PDB entry 4UR0 | X-ray diffraction, 1.80 A resolution | chains A and B

# Chain A (and B)
Name: Tetrachloroethene reductive dehalogenase catalytic subunit pcea
From: Sulfurospirillum multivorans
Notes: EC 1.97.1.8; chain B of this document is another copy of the same molecule, construct and numbering; everything in this record applies to it too
UniProt: W6EQP0 (W6EQP0_SULMU); residues 1-464 here correspond to UniProt positions 38-501 (UniProt number = residue number + 37)
Chain sequence (464 residues; row label = number of the first residue in the row):
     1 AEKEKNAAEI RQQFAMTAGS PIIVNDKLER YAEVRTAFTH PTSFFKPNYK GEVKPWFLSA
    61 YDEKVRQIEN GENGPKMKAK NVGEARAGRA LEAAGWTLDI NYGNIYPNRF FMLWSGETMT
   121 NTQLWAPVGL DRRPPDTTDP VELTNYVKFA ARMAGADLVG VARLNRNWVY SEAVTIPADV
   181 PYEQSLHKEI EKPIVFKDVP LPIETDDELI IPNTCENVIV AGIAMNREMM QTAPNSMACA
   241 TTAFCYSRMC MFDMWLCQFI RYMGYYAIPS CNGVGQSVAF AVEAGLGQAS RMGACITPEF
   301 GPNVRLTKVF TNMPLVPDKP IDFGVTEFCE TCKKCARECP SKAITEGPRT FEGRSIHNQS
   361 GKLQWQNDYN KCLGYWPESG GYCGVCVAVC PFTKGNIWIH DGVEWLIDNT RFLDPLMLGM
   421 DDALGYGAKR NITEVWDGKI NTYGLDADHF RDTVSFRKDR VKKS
Disordered / not traced: 418-430, 463-464 (chain B: 1-4, 412-430, 462-464)
Ion coordination: 4Fe-4S cluster Fe site 1: C329, C332, C335, C390; 4Fe-4S cluster Fe site 2: C339, C372, C383, C386
Residues lining bound ligands:
  - benzamidine (BEN): T39, P41, F44, F45, L186, E189
  - norpseudo-b12 (BVQ): I22, Y31, R35, T36, A37, F38, Y170, T242, Y246, M249, N272, G273, G275, Q276, S277, V278, A279, A289, M292, G293, A294, C295, P302, V304, R305, L306, K308, I344, H357, N358, Q359, K362, Q364, Y369, C372, L373, W376, Y382, G384, C386, V387
  - 4Fe-4S cluster (SF4), molecule 1: S290, R291, M292, I296, C329, C332, K333, K334, C335, C390, P391, F392, F412
  - 4Fe-4S cluster (SF4), molecule 2: C339, P340, S341, A343, I344, C372, Y375, W376, Y382, C383, G384, V385, C386

# Chain A / chain B interface
Residue-residue contacts (208):
  Y61(A) - L124(B)  hydrogen bond (side chain-backbone)
  Y61(A) - W125(B)
  Y61(A) - P127(B)  hydrophobic
  Y61(A) - V128(B)  hydrophobic
  K64(A) - W125(B)
  V65(A) - V128(B)
  I68(A) - L130(B)  hydrophobic
  I68(A) - R133(B)
  E69(A) - R133(B)  salt bridge
  V82(A) - R133(B)
  V82(A) - D136(B)
  G83(A) - D136(B)
  G83(A) - T137(B)
  E84(A) - Y146(B)
  R86(A) - L130(B)  hydrogen bond (side chain-backbone)
  R86(A) - R133(B)  hydrogen bond (side chain-backbone)
  R86(A) - P134(B)  hydrogen bond (side chain-backbone)
  R86(A) - P135(B)
  R86(A) - D136(B)  salt bridge
  R86(A) - Y262(B)  hydrogen bond (side chain-backbone)
  R86(A) - M263(B)  hydrogen bond (side chain-backbone)
  R86(A) - G264(B)
  A87(A) - Y146(B)  hydrophobic
  A87(A) - F259(B)
  A87(A) - M263(B)  hydrophobic
  R89(A) - L130(B)
  A90(A) - F259(B)
  A90(A) - Y262(B)  hydrophobic
  A90(A) - M263(B)  hydrophobic
  L91(A) - A150(B)  hydrophobic
  L91(A) - F259(B)
  E92(A) - W125(B)
  A93(A) - N121(B)  hydrogen bond (backbone-side chain)
  A93(A) - W125(B)  hydrophobic
  A93(A) - L130(B)  hydrophobic
  A93(A) - Y262(B)  hydrophobic
  A94(A) - W255(B)
  A94(A) - Q258(B)
  A94(A) - F259(B)
  A94(A) - Y262(B)
  G95(A) - W255(B)  hydrogen bond (backbone-side chain)
  W96(A) - N121(B)
  W96(A) - W125(B)
  T97(A) - M119(B)
  T97(A) - N121(B)
  T97(A) - M251(B)
  T97(A) - M254(B)
  T97(A) - Q258(B)
  L98(A) - M251(B)  hydrophobic
  L98(A) - M254(B)  hydrophobic
  I100(A) - T120(B)
  N101(A) - L124(B)
  Y102(A) - L124(B)  hydrophobic
  Y102(A) - W125(B)  hydrogen bond
  M119(A) - T97(B)
  T120(A) - I100(B)
  T120(A) - Y182(B)
  N121(A) - A93(B)  hydrogen bond (side chain-backbone)
  N121(A) - W96(B)
  N121(A) - T97(B)
  Q123(A) - Y182(B)
  Q123(A) - E183(B)
  L124(A) - Y61(B)  hydrogen bond (backbone-side chain)
  L124(A) - N101(B)
  L124(A) - Y102(B)  hydrophobic
  L124(A) - Y182(B)
  W125(A) - Y61(B)
  W125(A) - K64(B)
  W125(A) - E92(B)
  W125(A) - A93(B)  hydrophobic
  W125(A) - W96(B)
  W125(A) - Y102(B)  hydrogen bond
  W125(A) - Y382(B)
  P127(A) - Y61(B)  hydrophobic
  V128(A) - Y61(B)  hydrophobic
  V128(A) - V65(B)
  L130(A) - I68(B)  hydrophobic
  L130(A) - R86(B)  hydrogen bond (backbone-side chain)
  L130(A) - R89(B)
  L130(A) - A90(B)  hydrophobic
  L130(A) - A93(B)  hydrophobic
  R133(A) - I68(B)
  R133(A) - V82(B)
  R133(A) - R86(B)  hydrogen bond (backbone-side chain)
  P134(A) - R86(B)  hydrogen bond (backbone-side chain)
  P135(A) - R86(B)
  D136(A) - V82(B)
  D136(A) - G83(B)
  D136(A) - R86(B)  salt bridge
  T137(A) - G83(B)
  N145(A) - W436(B)  hydrogen bond (side chain-backbone)
  N145(A) - D437(B)  hydrogen bond
  Y146(A) - E84(B)
  Y146(A) - A87(B)  hydrophobic
  Y146(A) - W436(B)  hydrophobic
  F149(A) - M237(B)  hydrophobic
  F149(A) - V435(B)
  F149(A) - W436(B)
  F149(A) - I440(B)  hydrophobic
  A150(A) - L91(B)  hydrophobic
  R152(A) - I440(B)
  R152(A) - N441(B)  hydrogen bond
  R152(A) - T442(B)  hydrogen bond
  R152(A) - Y443(B)  hydrogen bond (backbone-backbone)
  M153(A) - M229(B)  hydrophobic
  M153(A) - F244(B)
  M153(A) - Y443(B)
  M153(A) - G444(B)
  G155(A) - T442(B)
  G155(A) - Y443(B)
  A156(A) - T442(B)  hydrogen bond (backbone-side chain)
  D157(A) - T442(B)  hydrogen bond
  Y182(A) - T120(B)  hydrogen bond (side chain-backbone)
  Y182(A) - Q123(B)
  Y182(A) - L124(B)
  E183(A) - Q123(B)
  M229(A) - F149(B)  hydrophobic
  M229(A) - M153(B)  hydrophobic
  M237(A) - F149(B)  hydrophobic
  F244(A) - M153(B)
  F244(A) - W255(B)
  S247(A) - W255(B)
  R248(A) - W255(B)
  R248(A) - Y443(B)  hydrogen bond
  M251(A) - T97(B)
  M251(A) - L98(B)  hydrophobic
  M251(A) - S247(B)
  M251(A) - M251(B)  hydrophobic
  M254(A) - L98(B)  hydrophobic
  W255(A) - A94(B)
  W255(A) - G95(B)  hydrogen bond (side chain-backbone)
  W255(A) - F244(B)
  W255(A) - S247(B)
  W255(A) - R248(B)
  W255(A) - Y443(B)  hydrophobic
  Q258(A) - A94(B)
  Q258(A) - T97(B)
  F259(A) - A87(B)
  F259(A) - A90(B)
  F259(A) - L91(B)
  F259(A) - A94(B)
  Y262(A) - R86(B)  hydrogen bond (backbone-side chain)
  Y262(A) - A90(B)  hydrophobic
  Y262(A) - A93(B)  hydrophobic
  Y262(A) - A94(B)
  M263(A) - R86(B)
  M263(A) - A87(B)  hydrophobic
  M263(A) - A90(B)  hydrophobic
  G264(A) - R86(B)
  Y382(A) - W125(B)
  V435(A) - F149(B)
  W436(A) - N145(B)  hydrogen bond (backbone-side chain)
  W436(A) - Y146(B)  hydrophobic
  W436(A) - F149(B)  hydrophobic
  W436(A) - R460(B)  hydrogen bond (backbone-side chain)
  D437(A) - N145(B)  hydrogen bond
  D437(A) - R457(B)  salt bridge
  D437(A) - R460(B)
  G438(A) - S455(B)
  G438(A) - F456(B)
  G438(A) - R460(B)  hydrogen bond (backbone-side chain)
  K439(A) - V454(B)
  K439(A) - S455(B)
  K439(A) - F456(B)
  I440(A) - F149(B)  hydrophobic
  I440(A) - V454(B)
  I440(A) - S455(B)  hydrogen bond (backbone-backbone)
  I440(A) - R460(B)
  N441(A) - R152(B)  hydrogen bond
  N441(A) - F450(B)  hydrogen bond (side chain-backbone)
  N441(A) - T453(B)  hydrogen bond
  N441(A) - V454(B)
  T442(A) - R152(B)  hydrogen bond
  T442(A) - G155(B)
  T442(A) - A156(B)  hydrogen bond (side chain-backbone)
  T442(A) - D157(B)  hydrogen bond
  T442(A) - F450(B)
  Y443(A) - R152(B)  hydrogen bond (backbone-backbone)
  Y443(A) - M153(B)
  Y443(A) - G155(B)
  Y443(A) - R248(B)  hydrogen bond
  Y443(A) - W255(B)  hydrophobic
  Y443(A) - Y443(B)  hydrophobic
  L445(A) - F450(B)  hydrophobic
  A447(A) - F450(B)  hydrophobic
  A447(A) - R451(B)
  D448(A) - R451(B)  salt bridge
  F450(A) - N441(B)  hydrogen bond (backbone-side chain)
  F450(A) - T442(B)
  F450(A) - L445(B)  hydrophobic
  F450(A) - A447(B)  hydrophobic
  F450(A) - F450(B)  hydrophobic
  R451(A) - A447(B)
  R451(A) - R451(B)
  T453(A) - N441(B)  hydrogen bond
  V454(A) - K439(B)
  V454(A) - I440(B)
  V454(A) - N441(B)
  S455(A) - G438(B)
  S455(A) - K439(B)
  S455(A) - I440(B)  hydrogen bond (backbone-backbone)
  F456(A) - G438(B)
  F456(A) - K439(B)
  R457(A) - D437(B)  salt bridge
  R460(A) - W436(B)  hydrogen bond (side chain-backbone)
  R460(A) - D437(B)
  R460(A) - G438(B)  hydrogen bond (side chain-backbone)
  R460(A) - I440(B)
Other interface residues (no listed pair), chain A (87 interface residues in all): L58, A154, L186, G444, D446
Other interface residues (no listed pair), chain B (88 interface residues in all): L58, E69, A154, L186, T241, D446, D448

# In short
87 residues of chain A face 88 of chain B across their interface; the contacts include 44 hydrogen bonds and 6
salt bridges. Polar pairs include E69(A)-R133(B), R86(A)-D136(B) and D437(A)-R457(B). Bound to chain A: 4Fe-4S
cluster, norpseudo-b12 and benzamidine.
Both chains are Tetrachloroethene reductive dehalogenase catalytic subunit pcea (Sulfurospirillum
multivorans). Entry 4UR0 (Crystal structure of the PCE reductive dehalogenase from S. multivorans in complex
with trichloroethene) was determined by X-ray diffraction (same publication as 4UQU, 4UR1, 4UR2 and 4UR3).
